Entry 6SF1 (X-ray diffraction, 2.80 A resolution); this record covers chains A and B.

Chain A:
Protein: Serine/threonine-protein kinase receptor R3
From: Homo sapiens
Notes: EC 2.7.11.30
Reference sequence: P37023 (ACVL1_HUMAN); numbering as in UniProt (aligned over 21-118)
Amino-acid sequence (98 residues; row label = number of the first residue in the row):
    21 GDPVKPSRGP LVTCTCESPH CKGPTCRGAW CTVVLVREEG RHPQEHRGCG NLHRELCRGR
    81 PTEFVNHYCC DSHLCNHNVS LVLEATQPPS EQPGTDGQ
Not modelled in the structure: 21-29, 106-118
UniProt features mapped onto this chain:
  - region: H73 to L76 (Mediates specificity for BMP ligand)
  - glycosylation: N98 (N-linked (GlcNAc...) asparagine)
Disulfides: C34-C51, C36-C41, C77-C89, C90-C95
Residues lining bound ligands: Ni2+ (NI): R74, E75, R78

Chain B:
Protein: Bone morphogenetic protein 10
From: Homo sapiens
Reference sequence: O95393 (BMP10_HUMAN); residue numbers follow UniProt; this construct covers 317-424
Amino-acid sequence (108 residues; row label = number of the first residue in the row):
   317 NAKGNYCKRT PLYIDFKEIG WDSWIIAPPG YEAYECRGVC NYPLAEHLTP TKHAIIQALV
   377 HLKNSQKASK ACCVPTKLEP ISILYLDKGV VTYKFKYEGM AVSECGCR
Not modelled in the structure: 317-320
Disulfides: C388 forms a disulfide with the same residue of a neighbouring copy of this chain
Disulfides: C323-C389, C352-C421, C356-C423
Residues lining bound ligands:
  - Ni2+ (NI), molecule 1: Y329, I330, D331, E334, V376, K379, K383
  - Ni2+ (NI), molecule 2: N357, Y358, H377, L378, K386
  - Ni2+ (NI), molecule 3: T367, K368, E414, G415

How chain A and chain B interact:
Pairs across the interface - 26 pairs, chain A then chain B:
  H40(A) with Y322(B); P359(B); A361(B); H363(B)
  V56(A) with Y358(B); P359(B); L378(B), hydrophobic
  R57(A) with L378(B)
  E58(A) with N357(B); L378(B)
  E59(A) with S381(B), hydrogen bond
  H66(A) with P359(B)
  G70(A) with E362(B)
  N71(A) with E362(B), hydrogen bond (backbone-side chain)
  L72(A) with E362(B), hydrogen bond (backbone-side chain)
  H73(A) with P366(B); K368(B); I371(B)
  E75(A) with K368(B)
  L76(A) with Y358(B); I371(B), hydrophobic
  F84(A) with L375(B); L378(B), hydrophobic; K379(B)
  V85(A) with Y358(B), hydrophobic
  H87(A) with Y358(B), hydrogen bond
Interface residues without a listed pair, chain A (16 interface residues in all): V54
Interface residues without a listed pair, chain B (16 interface residues in all): T367, K386

Overview:
The chain A/chain B interface involves 16 residues from each chain, with 4 hydrogen bonds. Polar contacts
include E59(A)-S381(B), N71(A)-E362(B) and L72(A)-E362(B). Bound to chain A: Ni2+. Bound to chain B: 3 copies
of Ni2+.
Chain A is Serine/threonine-protein kinase receptor R3 and chain B is Bone morphogenetic protein 10, both from
Homo sapiens; the structure, Bone morphogenetic protein 10 (BMP10) complexed with extracellular domain of
activin receptor-like kinase 1 (ALK1), was determined by X-ray diffraction (same publication as 6SF2 and
6SF3).
